PDB entry 8F7S | electron microscopy, 3.00 A resolution | chains R and D of the 8 polymer chains in the assembly

# Chain R (and D)
Name: Delta-type opioid receptor
From: Homo sapiens
Notes: chain D of this document is another copy of the same molecule, construct and numbering; everything in this record applies to it too
UniProtKB: P41143 (OPRD_HUMAN); numbering as in UniProt (aligned over 2-372)
Sequence (390 residues; numbered -9 to 380; the number before each row is that of its first residue; numbers below 1 keep their minus sign (Asp-9 is residue -9)):
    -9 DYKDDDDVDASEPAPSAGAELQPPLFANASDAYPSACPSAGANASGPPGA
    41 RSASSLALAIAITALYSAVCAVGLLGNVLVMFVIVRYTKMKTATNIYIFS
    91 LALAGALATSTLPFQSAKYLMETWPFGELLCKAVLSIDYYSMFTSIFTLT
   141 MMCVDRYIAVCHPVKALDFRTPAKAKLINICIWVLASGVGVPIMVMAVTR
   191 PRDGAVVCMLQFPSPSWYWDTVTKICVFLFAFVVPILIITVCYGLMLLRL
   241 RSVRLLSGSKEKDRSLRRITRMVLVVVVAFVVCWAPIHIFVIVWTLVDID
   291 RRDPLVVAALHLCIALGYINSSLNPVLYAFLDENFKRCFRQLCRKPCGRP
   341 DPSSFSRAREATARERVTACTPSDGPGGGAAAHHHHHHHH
Disordered / not traced: -9 to 44, 334-380
Sequence notes: expression tag (-9 to 1, 373-380); conflict Val73 (Gly in P41143), Ser90 (Asn in P41143), Gly95 (Asp in P41143), Ser131 (Asn in P41143), Cys143 (Ser in P41143), Val268 (Gly in P41143), Ile309 (Ala in P41143)
Cystine bridges: Cys121-Cys198
Curated features (UniProtKB/Swiss-Prot):
  - lipidation: Cys333 (S-palmitoyl cysteine)
  - glycosylation (N-linked (GlcNAc...) asparagine): Asn18, Asn33
  - natural variant: Cys27 (C27F: Improved maturation and increased expression at the cell surface)

# Interface between chain R and chain D
Pairs across the interface (53):
  Trp207(R) - Asp253(D)
  Trp207(R) - Leu256(D)  hydrophobic
  Trp207(R) - Arg257(D)
  Tyr208(R) - Leu237(D)  hydrogen bond (side chain-backbone)
  Tyr208(R) - Leu238(D)
  Tyr208(R) - Arg241(D)
  Tyr208(R) - Leu256(D)  hydrophobic
  Thr211(R) - Thr260(D)
  Thr211(R) - Leu264(D)
  Val212(R) - Leu238(D)  hydrophobic
  Ile215(R) - Leu264(D)  hydrophobic
  Leu219(R) - Leu227(D)  hydrophobic
  Leu219(R) - Thr230(D)
  Leu219(R) - Val231(D)  hydrophobic
  Val223(R) - Ile226(D)  hydrophobic
  Val223(R) - Leu227(D)  hydrophobic
  Ile226(R) - Val223(D)  hydrophobic
  Leu227(R) - Leu219(D)  hydrophobic
  Leu227(R) - Val223(D)  hydrophobic
  Leu227(R) - Leu227(D)  hydrophobic
  Thr230(R) - Leu219(D)
  Val231(R) - Leu219(D)  hydrophobic
  Leu237(R) - Tyr208(D)  hydrogen bond (backbone-side chain)
  Leu238(R) - Tyr208(D)
  Leu238(R) - Val212(D)  hydrophobic
  Arg241(R) - Tyr208(D)
  Arg241(R) - Trp209(D)
  Asp253(R) - Trp207(D)
  Leu256(R) - Trp207(D)  hydrophobic
  Leu256(R) - Tyr208(D)  hydrophobic
  Arg257(R) - Trp207(D)
  Arg257(R) - Thr285(D)
  Arg257(R) - Leu286(D)  hydrogen bond (side chain-backbone)
  Arg257(R) - Asp288(D)  salt bridge
  Thr260(R) - Thr211(D)
  Arg261(R) - Leu286(D)  hydrogen bond (side chain-backbone)
  Arg261(R) - Asp288(D)  salt bridge
  Leu264(R) - Thr211(D)
  Leu264(R) - Ile215(D)  hydrophobic
  Leu264(R) - Leu286(D)  hydrophobic
  Val268(R) - Ile279(D)  hydrophobic
  Val268(R) - Val283(D)  hydrophobic
  Val271(R) - Ile279(D)  hydrophobic
  Val272(R) - Ile279(D)  hydrophobic
  Ile279(R) - Val268(D)  hydrophobic
  Ile279(R) - Val271(D)  hydrophobic
  Ile279(R) - Val272(D)  hydrophobic
  Val283(R) - Val268(D)  hydrophobic
  Leu286(R) - Arg257(D)
  Leu286(R) - Arg261(D)  hydrogen bond (backbone-side chain)
  Leu286(R) - Leu264(D)  hydrophobic
  Asp288(R) - Arg257(D)  salt bridge
  Asp288(R) - Arg261(D)  salt bridge
Other interface residues (no listed pair), chain R (32 interface residues in all): Pro205, Trp209, Phe218, Val224, Ile282
Other interface residues (no listed pair), chain D (35 interface residues in all): Pro205, Phe218, Val224, Val267, Ile282, Val287

# Overview
Chain R and chain D form an interface of 32 and 35 residues respectively; the contacts include 5 hydrogen
bonds and 4 salt bridges. Polar pairs include Arg257(R)-Asp288(D), Arg261(R)-Asp288(D) and
Tyr208(R)-Leu237(D).
Both chains are Delta-type opioid receptor (Homo sapiens). Entry 8F7S (Gi bound delta-opioid receptor in
complex with deltorphin) was determined by electron microscopy together with 8F7Q, 8F7R, 8F7W and 8F7X from
the same study.
